8IZ8 - chain A; structure by electron microscopy, 3.13 A resolution.

# Chain A
Name: ATP-binding cassette sub-family C member 4
From: Homo sapiens
Notes: EC 7.6.2.-, 7.6.2.2, 7.6.2.3
UniProtKB: O15439 (MRP4_HUMAN); residues 1-1325 here = UniProt positions 1-1325
Amino-acid sequence (1357 residues; numbered 1 to 1357; the number before each row is that of its first residue):
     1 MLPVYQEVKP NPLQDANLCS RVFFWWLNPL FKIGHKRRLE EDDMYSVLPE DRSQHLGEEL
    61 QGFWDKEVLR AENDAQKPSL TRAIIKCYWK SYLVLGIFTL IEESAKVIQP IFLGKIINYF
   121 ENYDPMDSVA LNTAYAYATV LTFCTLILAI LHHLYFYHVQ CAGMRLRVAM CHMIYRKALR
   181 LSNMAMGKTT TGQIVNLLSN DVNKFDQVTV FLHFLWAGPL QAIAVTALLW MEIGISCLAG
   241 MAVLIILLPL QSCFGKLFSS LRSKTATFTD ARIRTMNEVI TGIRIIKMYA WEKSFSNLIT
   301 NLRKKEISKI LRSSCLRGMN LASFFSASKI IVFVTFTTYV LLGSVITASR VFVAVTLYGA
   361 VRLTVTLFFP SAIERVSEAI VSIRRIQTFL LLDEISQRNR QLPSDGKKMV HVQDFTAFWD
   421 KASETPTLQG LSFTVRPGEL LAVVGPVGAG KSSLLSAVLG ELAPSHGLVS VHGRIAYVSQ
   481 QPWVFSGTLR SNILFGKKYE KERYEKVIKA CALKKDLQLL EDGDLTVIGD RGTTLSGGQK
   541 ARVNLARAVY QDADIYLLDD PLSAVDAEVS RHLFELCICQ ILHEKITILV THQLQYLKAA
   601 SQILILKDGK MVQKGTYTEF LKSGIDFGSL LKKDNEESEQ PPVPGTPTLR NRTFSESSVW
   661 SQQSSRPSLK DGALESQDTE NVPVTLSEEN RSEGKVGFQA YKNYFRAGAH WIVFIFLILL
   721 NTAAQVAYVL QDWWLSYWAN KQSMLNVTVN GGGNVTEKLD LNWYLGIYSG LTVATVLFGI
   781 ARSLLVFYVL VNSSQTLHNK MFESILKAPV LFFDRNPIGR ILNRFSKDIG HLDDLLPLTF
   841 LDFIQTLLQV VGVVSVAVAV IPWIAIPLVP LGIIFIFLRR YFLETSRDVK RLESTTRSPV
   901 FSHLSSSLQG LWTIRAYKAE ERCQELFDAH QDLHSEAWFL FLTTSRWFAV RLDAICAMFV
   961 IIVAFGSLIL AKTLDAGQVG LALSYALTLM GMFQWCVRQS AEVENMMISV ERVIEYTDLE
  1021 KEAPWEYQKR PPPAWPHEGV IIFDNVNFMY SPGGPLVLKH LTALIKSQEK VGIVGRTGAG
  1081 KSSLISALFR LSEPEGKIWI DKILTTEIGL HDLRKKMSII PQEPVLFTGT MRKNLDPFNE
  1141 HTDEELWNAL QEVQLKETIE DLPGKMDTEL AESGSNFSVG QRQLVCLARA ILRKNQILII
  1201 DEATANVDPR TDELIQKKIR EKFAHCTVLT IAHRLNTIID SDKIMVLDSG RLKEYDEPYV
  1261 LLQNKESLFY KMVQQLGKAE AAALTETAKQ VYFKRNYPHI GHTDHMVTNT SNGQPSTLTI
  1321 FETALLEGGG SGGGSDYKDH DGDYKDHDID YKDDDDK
Unresolved in the structure: 397-407, 632-688, 1299-1357
Differences from the reference sequence: expression tag (1326-1357)
Curated features (UniProtKB/Swiss-Prot):
  - motif: Glu1322 to Leu1325 (PDZ-binding)
  - binding site (ATP): Gly445 to Ser452, Gly1075 to Ser1082
  - modified residue: Thr646 (Phosphothreonine), Thr648 (Phosphothreonine), Ser664 (Phosphoserine), Ser668 (Phosphoserine)
  - glycosylation (N-linked (GlcNAc...) asparagine): Asn746, Asn754
  - natural variant: Gly187 (G187W: Transport properties comparable to wild-type), Lys304 (K304N: Transport properties comparable to wild-type), Gly487 (G487E: Transport properties comparable to wild-type), Tyr556 (Y556C: 40% reduced expression level compared to wild-type), Glu757 (E757K: 10% reduced expression level compared to wild-type), Val776 (V776I: 20% reduced expression level compared to wild-type), Arg820 (R820I: Transport properties comparable to wild-type), Val854 (V854F: Transport properties comparable to wild-type), Ile866 (I866V: Transport properties comparable to wild-type), Thr1142 (T1142M: 10% reduced expression level compared to wild-type)
  - mutagenesis: Asn746 (N746Q: Does not affect plasma membrane localization; 1.5 fold increase in PEG2 transport; does not affect estradiol 17-beta-D-glucuronide transport), Asn754 (N754Q: Does not affect plasma membrane localization; PEG2 transport is decreased by 50%; does not affect estradiol 17-beta-D-glucuronide transport)
Reported in the primary citation:
  - catalytic residues: Glu1202 (proposed by the authors, not directly observed)
  - mutagenesis - H152A, F156A, F324A, L363A, L367A, G991A, M992A, W995A, E1202Q: decreased catalytic activity

# In short
Curated annotation (UniProt) lists 16 ATP-binding residues and 2 mutagenesis sites. From the paper: the
catalytic residue Glu1202; H152A, F156A and F324A, among others, reduce catalytic activity; 9 substitutions
were tested in all.
Chain A is ATP-binding cassette sub-family C member 4 (Homo sapiens); the structure, cryo EM structure of apo
hMRP4, was determined by electron microscopy (same publication as 8IZ7, 8IZ9 and 8IZA).
